Entry 7V2L (electron microscopy, 3.30 A resolution); this record covers chains A and D of the 22 polymer chains in the assembly.

# Chain A
Molecule: 16s ribosomal RNA
From: Thermus thermophilus HB8
Sequence (1522 nucleotides; row label = number of the first residue in the row):
     1 UUUGUUGGAGAGUUUGAUCCUGGCUCAGGGUGAACGCUGGCGGCGUGCCU
    51 AAGACAUGCAAGUCGUGCGGGCCGCGGGGUUUUACUCCGUGGUCAGCGGC
   101 GGACGGGUGAGUAACGCGUGGGUGACCUACCCGGAAGAGGGGGACAACCC
   151 GGGGAAACUCGGGCUAAUCCCCCAUGUGGACCCGCCCCUUGGGGUGUGUC
   201 CAAAGGGCUUUGCCCGCUUCCGGAUGGGCCCGCGUCCCAUCAGCUAGUUG
   251 GUGGGGUAAUGGCCCACCAAGGCGACGACGGGUAGCCGGUCUGAGAGGAU
   301 GGCCGGCCACAGGGGCACUGAGACACGGGCCCCACUCCUACGGGAGGCAG
   351 CAGUUAGGAAUCUUCCGCAAUGGGCGCAAGCCUGACGGAGCGACGCCGCU
   401 UGGAGGAAGAAGCCCUUCGGGGUGUAAACUCCUGAACCCGGGACGAAACC
   451 CCCGACGAGGGGACUGACGGUACCGGGGUAAUAGCGCCGGCCAACUCCGU
   501 GCCAGCAGCCGCGGUAAUACGGAGGGCGCGAGCGUUACCCGGAUUCACUG
   551 GGCGUAAAGGGCGUGUAGGCGGCCUGGGGCGUCCCAUGUGAAAGACCACG
   601 GCUCAACCGUGGGGGAGCGUGGGAUACGCUCAGGCUAGACGGUGGGAGAG
   651 GGUGGUGGAAUUCCCGGAGUAGCGGUGAAAUGCGCAGAUACCGGGAGGAA
   701 CGCCGAUGGCGAAGGCAGCCACCUGGUCCACCCGUGACGCUGAGGCGCGA
   751 AAGCGUGGGGAGCAAACCGGAUUAGAUACCCGGGUAGUCCACGCCCUAAA
   801 CGAUGCGCGCUAGGUCUCUGGGUCUCCUGGGGGCCGAAGCUAACGCGUUA
   851 AGCGCGCCGCCUGGGGAGUACGGCCGCAAGGCUGAAACUCAAAGGAAUUG
   901 ACGGGGGCCCGCACAAGCGGUGGAGCAUGUGGUUUAAUUCGAAGCAACGC
   951 GAAGAACCUUACCAGGCCUUGACAUGCUAGGGAACCCGGGUGAAAGCCUG
  1001 GGGUGCCCCGCGAGGGGAGCCCUAGCACAGGUGCUGCAUGGCCGUCGUCA
  1051 GCUCGUGCCGUGAGGUGUUGGGUUAAGUCCCGCAACGAGCGCAACCCCCG
  1101 CCGUUAGUUGCCAGCGGUUCGGCCGGGCACUCUAACGGGACUGCCCGCGA
  1151 AAGCGGGAGGAAGGAGGGGACGACGUCUGGUCAGCAUGGCCCUUACGGCC
  1201 UGGGCGACACACGUGCUACAAUGCCCACUACAAAGCGAUGCCACCCGGCA
  1251 ACGGGGAGCUAAUCGCAAAAAGGUGGGCCCAGUUCGGAUUGGGGUCUGCA
  1301 ACCCGACCCCAUGAAGCCGGAAUCGCUAGUAAUCGCGGAUCAGCCAUGCC
  1351 GCGGUGAAUACGUUCCCGGGCCUUGUACACACCGCCCGUCACGCCAUGGG
  1401 AGCGGGCUCUACCCGAAGUCGCCGGGAGCCUACGGGCAGGCGCCGAGGGU
  1451 AGGGCCCGUGACUGGGGCGAAGUCGUAACAAGGUAGCUGUACCGGAAGGU
  1501 GCGGCUGGAUCACCUCCUUUCU
Unresolved in the structure: 1-4, 1512-1522
From the paper describing this entry:
  - mutagenesis - A901G: decreased catalytic activity

# Chain D
Name: 30S ribosomal protein S4
From: Thermus thermophilus HB8
UniProtKB: P80373 (RS4_THET8); residues 1-209 here = UniProt positions 1-209
Sequence (209 residues; row label = number of the first residue in the row):
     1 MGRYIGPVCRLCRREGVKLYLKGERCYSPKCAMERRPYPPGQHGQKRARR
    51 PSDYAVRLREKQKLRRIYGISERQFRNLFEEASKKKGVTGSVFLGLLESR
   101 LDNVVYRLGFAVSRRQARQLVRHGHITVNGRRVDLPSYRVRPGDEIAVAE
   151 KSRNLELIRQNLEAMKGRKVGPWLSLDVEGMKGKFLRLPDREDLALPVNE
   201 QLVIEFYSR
Unresolved in the structure: 1
Bound ions: Zn2+: Cys-9, Cys-12, Cys-26, Cys-31
UniProt features mapped onto this chain:
  - binding site (Zn(2+)): Cys-9, Cys-12, Cys-26, Cys-31

# Interface between chain A and chain D
Residue-residue contacts - 119 pairs, chain A then chain D:
  A9(A) / Glu-205(D)  hydrogen bond to the base
  A9(A) / Ser-208(D)  hydrogen bond to the base
  A9(A) / Arg-209(D)  base contact
  A27(A) / Arg-209(D)  hydrogen bond to the sugar
  G29(A) / Arg-76(D)  salt bridge to the phosphate
  C396(A) / Arg-73(D)  salt bridge to the phosphate
  C397(A) / Arg-73(D)  salt bridge to the phosphate
  C397(A) / Asn-77(D)  hydrogen bond to the phosphate
  G398(A) / Gln-74(D)  hydrogen bond to the phosphate
  G398(A) / Leu-135(D)  sugar contact
  G398(A) / Ser-137(D)  hydrogen bond to the phosphate
  C399(A) / Gln-74(D)  phosphate contact
  C399(A) / Arg-122(D)  hydrogen bond to the sugar
  C399(A) / Pro-136(D)  phosphate contact
  C399(A) / Ser-137(D)  hydrogen bond to the phosphate
  U400(A) / Gly-2(D)  base contact
  U400(A) / Arg-118(D)  salt bridge to the phosphate
  U401(A) / Arg-3(D)  salt bridge to the phosphate
  G402(A) / Arg-3(D)  hydrogen bond to the phosphate
  G402(A) / Ile-5(D)  phosphate contact
  G402(A) / Gln-119(D)  hydrogen bond to the sugar
  G403(A) / Arg-3(D)  salt bridge to the phosphate
  G403(A) / Ser-113(D)  phosphate contact
  G403(A) / Arg-115(D)  salt bridge to the phosphate
  G403(A) / Gln-116(D)  hydrogen bond to the sugar
  G403(A) / Gln-119(D)  sugar contact
  A404(A) / Leu-21(D)  phosphate contact
  A404(A) / Lys-22(D)  phosphate contact
  A404(A) / Glu-24(D)  phosphate contact
  A404(A) / Ser-113(D)  hydrogen bond to the phosphate
  A404(A) / Arg-115(D)  salt bridge to the phosphate
  A404(A) / Gln-116(D)  sugar contact
  G405(A) / Lys-22(D)  phosphate contact
  G405(A) / Gly-23(D)  phosphate contact
  G405(A) / Glu-24(D)  hydrogen bond to the phosphate
  G405(A) / Arg-25(D)  hydrogen bond to the phosphate
  G406(A) / Arg-25(D)  salt bridge to the phosphate
  G406(A) / Lys-30(D)  salt bridge to the phosphate
  A407(A) / Arg-25(D)  salt bridge to the phosphate
  A407(A) / Lys-30(D)  salt bridge to the phosphate
  A408(A) / Arg-35(D)  salt bridge to the phosphate
  G409(A) / Arg-35(D)  base contact
  G409(A) / Arg-36(D)  base contact
  G421(A) / Gln-45(D)  hydrogen bond to the sugar
  G422(A) / Arg-36(D)  salt bridge to the phosphate
  G422(A) / Tyr-38(D)  hydrogen bond to the phosphate
  G422(A) / Gly-41(D)  hydrogen bond to the phosphate
  G422(A) / Gln-42(D)  sugar contact
  U423(A) / Arg-13(D)  salt bridge to the phosphate
  U423(A) / Arg-36(D)  salt bridge to the phosphate
  U423(A) / Pro-40(D)  phosphate contact
  U423(A) / Gly-41(D)  phosphate contact
  G424(A) / Pro-7(D)  phosphate contact
  G424(A) / Arg-36(D)  hydrogen bond to the sugar
  U425(A) / Arg-10(D)  phosphate contact
  U425(A) / Arg-13(D)  salt bridge to the phosphate
  U425(A) / Lys-22(D)  hydrogen bond to the phosphate
  U425(A) / Arg-25(D)  sugar contact
  U425(A) / Ala-32(D)  phosphate contact
  U425(A) / Arg-36(D)  salt bridge to the phosphate
  A426(A) / Pro-7(D)  phosphate contact
  A426(A) / Val-8(D)  hydrogen bond to the phosphate
  A426(A) / Cys-9(D)  hydrogen bond to the phosphate
  A426(A) / Lys-22(D)  salt bridge to the phosphate
  C432(A) / Leu-157(D)  sugar contact
  U433(A) / Gln-119(D)  hydrogen bond to the base
  U433(A) / His-123(D)  hydrogen bond to the sugar
  U433(A) / His-125(D)  hydrogen bond to the phosphate
  U433(A) / Leu-155(D)  phosphate contact
  G434(A) / His-123(D)  sugar contact
  G434(A) / His-125(D)  phosphate contact
  A435(A) / His-123(D)  phosphate contact
  C474(A) / Arg-132(D)  salt bridge to the phosphate
  G475(A) / Arg-132(D)  salt bridge to the phosphate
  G476(A) / Lys-151(D)  phosphate contact
  A480(A) / Gln-119(D)  base contact
  A480(A) / His-123(D)  base contact
  C492(A) / Tyr-54(D)  sugar contact
  C492(A) / Arg-209(D)  salt bridge to the phosphate
  A493(A) / Ser-52(D)  phosphate contact
  A493(A) / Tyr-54(D)  sugar contact
  A493(A) / Ala-55(D)  sugar contact
  A493(A) / Leu-58(D)  sugar contact
  C495(A) / His-43(D)  hydrogen bond to the base
  U496(A) / Gln-42(D)  sugar contact
  U496(A) / His-43(D)  salt bridge to the phosphate
  U496(A) / Lys-46(D)  salt bridge to the phosphate
  G524(A) / His-43(D)  base contact
  G525(A) / Gly-41(D)  sugar contact
  G525(A) / Gln-42(D)  hydrogen bond to the sugar
  G526(A) / Arg-10(D)  salt bridge to the phosphate
  G526(A) / Arg-14(D)  hydrogen bond to the phosphate
  G526(A) / Pro-40(D)  sugar contact
  G526(A) / Gly-41(D)  sugar contact
  C527(A) / Arg-10(D)  salt bridge to the phosphate
  C527(A) / Arg-14(D)  salt bridge to the phosphate
  G528(A) / Arg-59(D)  salt bridge to the phosphate
  G528(A) / Gln-62(D)  hydrogen bond to the phosphate
  G528(A) / Arg-66(D)  salt bridge to the phosphate
  C529(A) / Lys-61(D)  salt bridge to the phosphate
  C529(A) / Gln-62(D)  hydrogen bond to the phosphate
  C529(A) / Arg-65(D)  salt bridge to the phosphate
  C529(A) / Glu-72(D)  phosphate contact
  G530(A) / Tyr-4(D)  base contact
  G530(A) / Ser-71(D)  hydrogen bond to the phosphate
  G530(A) / Glu-72(D)  hydrogen bond to the phosphate
  G530(A) / Arg-73(D)  hydrogen bond to the phosphate
  A531(A) / Gly-2(D)  phosphate contact
  C596(A) / Lys-84(D)  salt bridge to the phosphate
  C597(A) / Lys-84(D)  phosphate contact
  G600(A) / Arg-141(D)  salt bridge to the phosphate
  U603(A) / Arg-131(D)  hydrogen bond to the sugar
  U603(A) / Arg-132(D)  base contact
  U603(A) / Val-133(D)  base contact
  U603(A) / Asp-134(D)  hydrogen bond to the base
  U603(A) / Leu-135(D)  base contact
  C604(A) / Leu-135(D)  base contact
  C604(A) / Ser-137(D)  base contact
  C604(A) / Tyr-138(D)  sugar contact
Also at the interface, not in a pair above, chain A (50 interface residues in all): C414, C415
Also at the interface, not in a pair above, chain D (69 interface residues in all): Gly-6, Val-112, Arg-139, Phe-206

# Summary
50 residues of chain A and 69 residues of chain D are in contact, with 34 hydrogen bonds and 33 salt bridges.
Polar contacts include A9(A)/Glu-205(D), A9(A)/Ser-208(D) and U433(A)/Gln-119(D). Cys-9(D), Cys-12(D),
Cys-26(D) and Cys-31(D) coordinate Zn2+. From UniProt: 4 Zn2+-binding residues on chain D. From the paper:
A901G of chain A reduces catalytic activity.
Here chain A is 16s ribosomal RNA and chain D is 30S ribosomal protein S4, both from Thermus thermophilus HB8.
Entry 7V2L (T.thermophilus 30S ribosome with KsgA, class K1k2) was determined by electron microscopy together
with 7V2M, 7V2N, 7V2O, 7V2P and 7V2Q from the same study.
